4R02 - chains H and Z of the 28 polymer chains in the assembly; structure by X-ray diffraction, 2.50 A resolution.

# Chain H
Molecule: Proteasome subunit beta type-2
Source organism: Saccharomyces cerevisiae
Notes: EC 3.4.25.1
UniProtKB: P25043 (PSB2_YEAST); residues 1-232 here correspond to UniProt positions 30-261 (UniProt number = residue number + 29)
Amino-acid sequence (232 residues; numbered 1 to 232; the number before each row is that of its first residue):
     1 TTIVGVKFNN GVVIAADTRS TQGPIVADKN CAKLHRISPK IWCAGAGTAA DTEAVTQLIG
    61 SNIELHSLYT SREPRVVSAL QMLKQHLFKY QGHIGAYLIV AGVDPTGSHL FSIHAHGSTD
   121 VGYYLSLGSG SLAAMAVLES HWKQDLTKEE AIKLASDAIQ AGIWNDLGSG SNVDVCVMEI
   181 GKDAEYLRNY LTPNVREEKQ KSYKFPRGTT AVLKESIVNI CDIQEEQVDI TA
Disordered / not traced: 227-232

# Chain Z
Molecule: Proteasome subunit beta type-6
Source organism: Saccharomyces cerevisiae
Notes: EC 3.4.25.1
UniProtKB: P23724 (PSB6_YEAST); residues 1-222 here correspond to UniProt positions 20-241 (UniProt number = residue number + 19)
Amino-acid sequence (222 residues; row label = number of the first residue in the row):
     1 QFNPYGDNGG TILGIAGEDF AVLAGDTRNI TDYSINSRYE PKVFDCGDNI VMSANGFAAD
    61 GDALVKRFKN SVKWYHFDHN DKKLSINSAA RNIQHLLYGK RFFPYYVHTI IAGLDEDGKG
   121 AVYSFDPVGS YEREQCRAGG AAASLIMPFL DNQVNFKNQY EPGTNGKVKK PLKYLSVEEV
   181 IKLVRDSFTS ATERHIQVGD GLEILIVTKD GVRKEFYELK RD
Ion coordination: Mg2+: T192, H195, V198
Ligand contacts: BSc4999 (3E5; N-[(benzyloxy)carbonyl]-L-leucyl-N-{(2S,3S)-1-[(2,4-dimethylphenyl)amino]-2-hydroxy-5-methyl-1-oxohexan-3-yl}-L-leucinamide): P104, Y106, D126, P127, V128, S130

# Interface between chain H and chain Z
Contacting residue pairs (59; chain H residue first):
  R19(H) - I196(Z)
  R19(H) - D222(Z)  salt bridge
  P24(H) - H195(Z)
  P24(H) - I196(Z)  hydrogen bond (backbone-backbone)
  I25(H) - L145(Z)  hydrophobic
  I25(H) - R194(Z)
  I25(H) - H195(Z)
  V26(H) - E193(Z)
  V26(H) - R194(Z)  hydrogen bond (backbone-backbone)
  V26(H) - I196(Z)  hydrophobic
  A27(H) - R194(Z)  hydrogen bond (backbone-side chain)
  K29(H) - E193(Z)  salt bridge
  K29(H) - R194(Z)
  I163(H) - D222(Z)
  W164(H) - I35(Z)
  W164(H) - R38(Z)  hydrogen bond (backbone-side chain)
  W164(H) - R221(Z)
  W164(H) - D222(Z)
  N165(H) - Y33(Z)
  D166(H) - Y33(Z)
  D166(H) - D222(Z)
  L167(H) - R28(Z)
  L167(H) - I30(Z)  hydrophobic
  L167(H) - D32(Z)
  L167(H) - Y33(Z)  hydrogen bond (backbone-backbone)
  L167(H) - I35(Z)  hydrophobic
  L167(H) - I196(Z)
  G168(H) - Y33(Z)
  S169(H) - D222(Z)
  G170(H) - D222(Z)
  S171(H) - D222(Z)  hydrogen bond (backbone-side chain)
  N194(H) - K220(Z)  hydrogen bond (backbone-side chain)
  N194(H) - D222(Z)
  R196(H) - T189(Z)
  R196(H) - S190(Z)  hydrogen bond
  R196(H) - E193(Z)
  E197(H) - R185(Z)  salt bridge
  K199(H) - D186(Z)
  Q200(H) - K182(Z)
  Q200(H) - R185(Z)  hydrogen bond
  Q200(H) - D186(Z)  hydrogen bond (backbone-side chain)
  K201(H) - Q153(Z)
  K201(H) - E179(Z)
  K201(H) - D186(Z)
  Y203(H) - F149(Z)
  Y203(H) - Q153(Z)
  Y203(H) - L183(Z)
  Y203(H) - D186(Z)  hydrogen bond
  F205(H) - N152(Z)
  F205(H) - Q153(Z)
  F205(H) - Q159(Z)
  R207(H) - P162(Z)
  G208(H) - P162(Z)
  T209(H) - N158(Z)
  T209(H) - Q159(Z)
  T209(H) - Y160(Z)  hydrogen bond (backbone-backbone)
  A211(H) - Y160(Z)  hydrophobic
  A211(H) - G166(Z)
  V212(H) - N165(Z)
Other interface residues (no listed pair), chain H (33 interface residues in all): T21, G23, D28, V195, P206
Other interface residues (no listed pair), chain Z (33 interface residues in all): S34, E161, E218

# Summary
The chain H/chain Z interface involves 33 residues from each chain; the contacts include 12 hydrogen bonds and
3 salt bridges. Polar contacts include R19(H)-D222(Z), K29(H)-E193(Z) and E197(H)-R185(Z). Bound to chain Z:
BSc4999. The Mg2+ site is built by T192(Z), H195(Z) and V198(Z).
Here chain H is Proteasome subunit beta type-2 and chain Z is Proteasome subunit beta type-6, both from
Saccharomyces cerevisiae. Entry 4R02 (yCP in complex with BSc4999 (alpha-Keto Phenylamide)) was determined by
X-ray diffraction.
